Entry 9L5S (electron microscopy, 2.90 A resolution); this record covers chains 2 and z of the 41 polymer chains in the assembly.

== Chain 2 ==
Molecule: U2 snRNA
Organism: Chaetomium thermophilum (strain DSM 1495 / CBS 144.50 / IMI 039719)
Sequence (193 nucleotides; numbered 1 to 193; the number before each row is that of its first residue):
     1 AGCUCUCUUU GCCUUUUGGC UUAGAUCAAG UGUAGUAUCU GUUCUUUUCA GUUUAAUCUC
    61 UGAAACUGCU CUACGGAGCA GAAUCGUGAU UAUACUAAUU UUUGGCCUUC GGCGGACUUC
   121 CCUCUGGGCU UGCCCAUGGU CGUCUGCCAC AGUGUCCCUG GUAUUACACU GCCUCCAGGU
   181 GACGCGACCU UCC
Disordered / not traced: 38-193

== Chain z ==
Name: RNA helicase
Organism: Chaetomium thermophilum (strain DSM 1495 / CBS 144.50 / IMI 039719)
Notes: EC 3.6.4.13
UniProt: G0RZD6 (G0RZD6_CHATD); numbering as in UniProt (aligned over 1-672)
Chain sequence (672 residues; numbered 1 to 672; the number before each row is that of its first residue):
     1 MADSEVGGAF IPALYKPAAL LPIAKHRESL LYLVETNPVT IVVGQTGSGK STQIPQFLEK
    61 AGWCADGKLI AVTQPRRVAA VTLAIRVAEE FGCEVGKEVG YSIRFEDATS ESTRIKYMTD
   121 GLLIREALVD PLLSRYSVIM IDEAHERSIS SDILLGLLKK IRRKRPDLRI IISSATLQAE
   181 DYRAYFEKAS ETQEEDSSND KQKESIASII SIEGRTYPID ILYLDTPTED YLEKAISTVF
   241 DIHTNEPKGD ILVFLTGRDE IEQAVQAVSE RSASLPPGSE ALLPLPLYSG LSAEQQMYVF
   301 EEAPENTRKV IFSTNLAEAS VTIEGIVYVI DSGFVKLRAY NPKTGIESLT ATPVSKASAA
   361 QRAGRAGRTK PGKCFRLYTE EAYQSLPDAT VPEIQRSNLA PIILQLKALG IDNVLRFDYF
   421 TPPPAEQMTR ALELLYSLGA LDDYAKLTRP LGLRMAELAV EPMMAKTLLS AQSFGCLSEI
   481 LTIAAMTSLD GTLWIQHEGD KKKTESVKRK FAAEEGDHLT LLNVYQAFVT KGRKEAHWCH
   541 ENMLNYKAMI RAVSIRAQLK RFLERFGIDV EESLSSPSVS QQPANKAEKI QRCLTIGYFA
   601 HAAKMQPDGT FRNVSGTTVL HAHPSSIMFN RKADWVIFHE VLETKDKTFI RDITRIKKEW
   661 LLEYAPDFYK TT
Disordered / not traced: 1-17

== How chain 2 and chain z interact ==
Residue-residue contacts (38):
  G30(2) / Gly-609(z)  hydrogen bond to the base
  G30(2) / Thr-610(z)  base contact
  G30(2) / Phe-629(z)  base contact
  G30(2) / Asn-630(z)  base contact
  U31(2) / Phe-629(z)  base contact
  U31(2) / Asn-630(z)  hydrogen bond to the base
  U31(2) / Lys-647(z)  hydrogen bond to the phosphate
  G32(2) / Pro-624(z)  sugar contact
  G32(2) / Phe-629(z)  sugar contact
  G32(2) / Lys-647(z)  salt bridge to the phosphate
  G32(2) / Phe-649(z)  sugar contact
  U33(2) / His-623(z)  hydrogen bond to the sugar
  U33(2) / Pro-624(z)  sugar contact
  U33(2) / Thr-644(z)  phosphate contact
  U33(2) / Phe-649(z)  sugar contact
  A34(2) / Arg-258(z)  hydrogen bond to the base
  A34(2) / Asp-259(z)  phosphate contact
  A34(2) / Gln-496(z)  base contact
  G35(2) / Gly-257(z)  phosphate contact
  G35(2) / Arg-258(z)  hydrogen bond to the phosphate
  G35(2) / Lys-336(z)  sugar contact
  G35(2) / Leu-337(z)  base contact
  G35(2) / Arg-338(z)  hydrogen bond to the base
  G35(2) / Leu-349(z)  base contact
  G35(2) / Glu-393(z)  base contact
  U36(2) / Arg-76(z)  hydrogen bond to the phosphate
  U36(2) / Ser-289(z)  phosphate contact
  U36(2) / Thr-314(z)  hydrogen bond to the phosphate
  U36(2) / Leu-316(z)  phosphate contact
  U36(2) / Arg-338(z)  base contact
  U36(2) / Asp-490(z)  base contact
  A37(2) / Arg-76(z)  salt bridge to the phosphate
  A37(2) / Arg-77(z)  base contact
  A37(2) / Val-78(z)  phosphate contact
  A37(2) / Ser-289(z)  hydrogen bond to the phosphate
  A37(2) / Leu-316(z)  phosphate contact
  A37(2) / Ser-320(z)  hydrogen bond to the phosphate
  A37(2) / Asp-490(z)  base contact
Interface residues without a listed pair, chain z (33 interface residues in all): Pro-75, Thr-256, Tyr-288, Asn-315, Val-335, Asp-608, Lys-645

== In short ==
Chain 2 and chain z form an interface of 8 and 33 residues respectively; the contacts include 11 hydrogen
bonds and 2 salt bridges. Among the polar pairs are G30(2)/Gly-609(z), U31(2)/Asn-630(z) and
A34(2)/Arg-258(z).
Here chain 2 is U2 snRNA and chain z is RNA helicase, both from Chaetomium thermophilum (strain DSM 1495 / CBS
144.50 / IMI 039719). Entry 9L5S (Cryo-EM structure of the thermophile spliceosome (state B*Q1)) was
determined by electron microscopy (same publication as 9L5R and 9L5T).
